3SMM - chains A and P; structure by X-ray diffraction, 2.00 A resolution.

Chain A:
Name: 14-3-3 protein sigma
Organism: Homo sapiens
Reference sequence: P31947 (1433S_HUMAN); residues 1-231 here = UniProt positions 1-231
Chain sequence (236 residues; each row starts with the number of its first residue; numbers below 1 keep their minus sign (Gly-4 is residue -4)):
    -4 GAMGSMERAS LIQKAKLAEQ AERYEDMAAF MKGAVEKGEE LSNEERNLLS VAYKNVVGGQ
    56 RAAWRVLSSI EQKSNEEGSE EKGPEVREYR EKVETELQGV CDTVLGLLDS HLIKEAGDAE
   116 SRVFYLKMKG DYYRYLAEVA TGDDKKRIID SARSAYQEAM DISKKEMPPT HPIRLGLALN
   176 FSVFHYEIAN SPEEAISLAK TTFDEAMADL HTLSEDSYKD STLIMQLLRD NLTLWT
Construct notes: expression tag (-4 to 0); engineered mutation Asn38 (Cys in P31947), His166 (Asn in P31947)
Bound ions: Mg2+ site 1 near Glu2 (its only coordinating residue here); Mg2+ site 2: Glu35, Glu110; Mg2+ site 3 near Glu75 (its only coordinating residue here)
Small-molecule neighbours: Fusicoccin J aglycone (FJA): Asn42, Ser45, Val46, Lys49, Phe119, Lys122, Met123, Pro167, Ile168, Gly171, Leu218, Ile219
UniProt features mapped onto this chain:
  - site (Interaction with phosphoserine on interacting protein): Arg56, Arg129
  - modified residue (Phosphoserine): Ser5, Ser74
Reported in the primary citation:
  - binding site for Fusicoccin J aglycone: Ser45, Val46, Phe119, Lys122, Met123, Pro167, Gly171, Asp215, Leu218

Chain P:
Name: TASK-3 peptide
Chain sequence (6 residues; row label = number of the first residue in the row):
   369 KRRKSV
Modified / non-standard residues: Ser373 (phosphoserine; SEP)
Reported in the primary citation:
  - binding site for Fusicoccin J aglycone: Val374

Chain A / chain P interface:
Residue-residue contacts - 27 pairs, chain A then chain P:
  Lys49(A) - Ser373(P)
  Lys49(A) - Val374(P)  hydrogen bond (side chain-backbone)
  Arg56(A) - Arg370(P)
  Arg56(A) - Arg371(P)
  Arg56(A) - Ser373(P)
  Arg60(A) - Arg370(P)
  Lys122(A) - Val374(P)  hydrogen bond (side chain-backbone)
  Arg129(A) - Arg371(P)
  Arg129(A) - Ser373(P)
  Tyr130(A) - Ser373(P)
  Glu133(A) - Arg371(P)  salt bridge
  Gly171(A) - Val374(P)
  Leu174(A) - Lys372(P)
  Leu174(A) - Ser373(P)
  Leu174(A) - Val374(P)  hydrophobic
  Asn175(A) - Ser373(P)
  Asn175(A) - Val374(P)  hydrogen bond (side chain-backbone)
  Val178(A) - Arg371(P)
  Val178(A) - Lys372(P)
  Glu182(A) - Arg371(P)  salt bridge
  Leu222(A) - Lys372(P)
  Asp225(A) - Lys372(P)  salt bridge
  Asn226(A) - Arg371(P)
  Asn226(A) - Lys372(P)  hydrogen bond (side chain-backbone)
  Leu229(A) - Arg370(P)
  Leu229(A) - Arg371(P)
  Trp230(A) - Arg371(P)
Interface residues without a listed pair, chain A (19 interface residues in all): Asp126, Ile219
Interface residues without a listed pair, chain P (6 interface residues in all): Lys369

Overview:
19 residues of chain A face 6 of chain P across their interface, with 4 hydrogen bonds and 3 salt bridges.
Polar contacts include Glu133(A)-Arg371(P), Glu182(A)-Arg371(P) and Asp225(A)-Lys372(P). Chain A binds
Fusicoccin J aglycone. The paper reports a binding site for Fusicoccin J aglycone at Ser45(A), Val46(A) and
Val374(P) among others.
Chain A is 14-3-3 protein sigma (Homo sapiens) and chain P is TASK-3 peptide; the structure, Crystal structure
of human 14-3-3 sigma C38N/N166H in complex with task-3 peptide and stabilizer Fusicoccin J ..., was
determined by X-ray diffraction, deposited together with 3P1N, 3P1O, 3P1P, 3P1Q, 3P1R, 3P1S and 8 further
entries.
